Entry 7XTI (electron microscopy, 3.90 A resolution); this record covers chains A and P of the 33 polymer chains in the assembly.

# Chain A
Protein: DNA-directed RNA polymerase subunit
From: Komagataella phaffii
Notes: EC 2.7.7.6
Reference sequence: C4R4Y0 (C4R4Y0_KOMPG); residue numbers follow UniProt; this construct covers 1-1743
Sequence (1743 residues; each row starts with the number of its first residue):
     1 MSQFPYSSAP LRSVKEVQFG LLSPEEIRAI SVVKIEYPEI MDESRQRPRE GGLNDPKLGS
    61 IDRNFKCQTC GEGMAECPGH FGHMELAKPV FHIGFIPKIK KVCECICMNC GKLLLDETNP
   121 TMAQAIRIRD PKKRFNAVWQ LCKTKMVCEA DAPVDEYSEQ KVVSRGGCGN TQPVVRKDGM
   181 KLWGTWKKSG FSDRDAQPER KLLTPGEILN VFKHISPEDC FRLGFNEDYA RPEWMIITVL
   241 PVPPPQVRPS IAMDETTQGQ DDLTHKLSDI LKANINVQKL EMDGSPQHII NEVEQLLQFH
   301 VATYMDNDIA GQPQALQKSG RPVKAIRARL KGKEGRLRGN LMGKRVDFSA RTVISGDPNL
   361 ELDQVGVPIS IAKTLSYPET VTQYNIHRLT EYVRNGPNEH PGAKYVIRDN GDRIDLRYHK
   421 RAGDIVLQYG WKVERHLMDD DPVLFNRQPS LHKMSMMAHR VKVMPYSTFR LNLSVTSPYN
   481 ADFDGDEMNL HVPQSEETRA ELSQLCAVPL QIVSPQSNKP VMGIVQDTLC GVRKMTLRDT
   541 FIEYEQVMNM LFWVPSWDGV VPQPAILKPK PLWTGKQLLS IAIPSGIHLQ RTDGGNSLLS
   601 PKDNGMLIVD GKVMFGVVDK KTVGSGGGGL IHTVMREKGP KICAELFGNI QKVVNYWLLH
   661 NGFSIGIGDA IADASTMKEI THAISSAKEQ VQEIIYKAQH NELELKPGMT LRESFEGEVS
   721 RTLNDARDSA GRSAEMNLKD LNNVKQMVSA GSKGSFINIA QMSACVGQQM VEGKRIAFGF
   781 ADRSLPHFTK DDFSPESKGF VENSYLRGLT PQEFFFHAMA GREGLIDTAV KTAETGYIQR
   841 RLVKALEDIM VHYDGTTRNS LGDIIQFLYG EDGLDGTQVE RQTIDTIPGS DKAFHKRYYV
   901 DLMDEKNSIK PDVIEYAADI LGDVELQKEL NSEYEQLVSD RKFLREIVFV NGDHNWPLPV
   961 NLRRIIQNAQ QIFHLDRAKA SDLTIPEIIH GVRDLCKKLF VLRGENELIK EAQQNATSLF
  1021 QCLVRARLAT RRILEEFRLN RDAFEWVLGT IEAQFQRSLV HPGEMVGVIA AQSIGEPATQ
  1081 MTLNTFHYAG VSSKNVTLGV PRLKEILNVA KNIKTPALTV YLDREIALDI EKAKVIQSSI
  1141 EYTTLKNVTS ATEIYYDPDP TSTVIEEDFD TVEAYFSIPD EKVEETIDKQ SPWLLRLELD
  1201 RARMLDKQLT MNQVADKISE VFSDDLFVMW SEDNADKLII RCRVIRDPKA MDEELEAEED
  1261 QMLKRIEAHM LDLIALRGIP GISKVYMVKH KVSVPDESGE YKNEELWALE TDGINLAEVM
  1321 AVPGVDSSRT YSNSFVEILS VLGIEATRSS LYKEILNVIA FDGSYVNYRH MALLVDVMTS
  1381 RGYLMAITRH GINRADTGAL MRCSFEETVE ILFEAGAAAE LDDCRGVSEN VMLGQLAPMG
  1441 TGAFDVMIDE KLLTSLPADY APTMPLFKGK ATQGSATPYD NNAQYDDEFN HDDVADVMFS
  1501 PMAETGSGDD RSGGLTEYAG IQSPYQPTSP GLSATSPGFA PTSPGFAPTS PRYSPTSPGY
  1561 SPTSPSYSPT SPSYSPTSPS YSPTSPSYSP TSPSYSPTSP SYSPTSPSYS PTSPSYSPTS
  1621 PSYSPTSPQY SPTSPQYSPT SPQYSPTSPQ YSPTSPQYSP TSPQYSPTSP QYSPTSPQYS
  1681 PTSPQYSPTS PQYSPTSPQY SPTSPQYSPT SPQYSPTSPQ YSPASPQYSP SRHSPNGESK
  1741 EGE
Unresolved in the structure: 1, 154-162, 190-193, 1082-1094, 1178-1189, 1246-1257, 1456-1743
Ion coordination: Zn2+ site 1: Cys67, Cys70, Cys77, His80; Zn2+ site 2: Cys107, Cys110, Cys148, Cys168; Mg2+: Asp482, Asp484 (shared with U10(P), U11(P) of chain P)

# Chain P
Molecule: 19-nt RNA strand
Sequence (19 nucleotides; each row starts with the number of its first residue; numbers below 1 keep their minus sign (U-7 is residue -7)):
    -7 UGUAAUCCCC UUGGCGGUU
Ion coordination: Mg2+: U10, U11 (shared with Asp482(A), Asp484(A) of chain A)

# Interface between chain A and chain P
Residue-residue contacts (17; chain A residue first):
  Arg63(A) - C-1(P)  hydrogen bond to the phosphate
  Arg63(A) - C0(P)  salt bridge to the phosphate
  Ile251(A) - C1(P)  sugar contact
  Ile251(A) - C2(P)  sugar contact
  Ala252(A) - C1(P)  sugar contact
  Met253(A) - C1(P)  base contact
  Arg321(A) - U4(P)  sugar contact
  Arg417(A) - U-2(P)  hydrogen bond to the base
  Tyr418(A) - A-3(P)  base contact
  Tyr418(A) - U-2(P)  hydrogen bond to the base
  Arg447(A) - U10(P)  hydrogen bond to the sugar
  Arg447(A) - U11(P)  sugar contact
  Asn480(A) - U11(P)  sugar contact
  Asp482(A) - U11(P)  phosphate contact
  Asp484(A) - U11(P)  phosphate contact
  Asp486(A) - U10(P)  hydrogen bond to the sugar
  Asp486(A) - U11(P)  phosphate contact
Also at the interface, not in a pair above, chain A (15 interface residues in all): Glu255, Pro449, Gly485

# Overview
15 residues of chain A face 9 of chain P across their interface, with 5 hydrogen bonds and 1 salt bridge.
Polar pairs include Arg417(A)-U-2(P), Tyr418(A)-U-2(P) and Arg447(A)-U10(P). Cys67(A), Cys70(A), Cys77(A) and
His80(A) form the Zn2+ site 1.
Here chain A is DNA-directed RNA polymerase subunit (Komagataella phaffii) and chain P is a 19-nt RNA strand.
Entry 7XTI (RNA polymerase II elongation complex transcribing a nucleosome (EC58hex)) was determined by
electron microscopy, deposited together with 7XN7, 7XSE, 7XSX, 7XSZ, 7XT7 and 7XTD.
